2M04 - chains A and B; structure by solution NMR.

Chain A:
Protein: Bcl-2-like protein 1
Source organism: Homo sapiens
Notes: engineered mutation(s): delta(45-84)
UniProtKB: Q07817 (B2CL1_HUMAN); residue numbers follow UniProt; this construct covers 1-44, 85-209
Chain sequence (180 residues; numbered -2 to 217; 40 numbers in that range are skipped by the numbering (no residue carries them; nothing is unmodelled there); the number before each row is that of its first residue; numbers below 1 keep their minus sign (Met-2 is residue -2)):
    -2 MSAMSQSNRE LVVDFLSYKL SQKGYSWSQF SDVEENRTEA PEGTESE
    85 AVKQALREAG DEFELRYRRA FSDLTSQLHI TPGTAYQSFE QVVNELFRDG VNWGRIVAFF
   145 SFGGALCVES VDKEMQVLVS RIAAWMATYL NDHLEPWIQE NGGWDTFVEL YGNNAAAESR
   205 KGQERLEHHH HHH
Unresolved in the structure: 212-217
Construct notes: expression tag (-2 to 0, 210-217)
Curated features (UniProtKB/Swiss-Prot):
  - motif: Ser4 to Trp24 (BH4), Val86 to Arg100 (BH3), Glu129 to Gly148 (BH1), Pro180 to Tyr195 (BH2)
  - mutagenesis: Phe131 to Asp133 (No heterodimerization with BAX), Val135 to Trp137 (Loss of anti-apoptotic activity), Gly138 to Ile140 (Loss of anti-apoptotic activity), Gly138 (G138A: No heterodimerization with BAX), Ser145 to Gly147 (Decreases interaction with DNM1L, no effect on endocytosis enhancement), Gly148 (G148E: No heterodimerization with BAX), Asp156 (D156A: No effect on caspase-1 cleavage), Asp176 (D176A: No effect on caspase-1 cleavage), Trp188 to Phe191 (Abolishes interaction with DNM1L and endocytosis enhancement), Trp188 to Asp189 (Reduces anti-apoptotic activity by about half), Asp189 (D189A: No effect on caspase-1 cleavage)
From the paper describing this entry:
  - conformationally variable residues (loop rearrangement): Pro116
  - mutagenesis - H113A (10-fold): decreased binding to p53

Chain B:
Protein: Bcl-2-binding component 3
UniProtKB: Q9BXH1 (BBC3_HUMAN); residues 68-92 here correspond to UniProt positions 130-154 (UniProt number = residue number + 62)
Chain sequence (25 residues; row label = number of the first residue in the row):
    68 EEQWAREIGA QLRRMADDLN AQYER
Curated features (UniProtKB/Swiss-Prot):
  - motif: Ile75 to Gln89 (BH3)
From the paper describing this entry:
  - mutagenesis - W71A: unchanged binding to BCL-xLDeltaC
  - mutagenesis - W71A: decreased signaling in response to UV

Chain A / chain B interface:
Residue-residue contacts - 62 pairs, chain A then chain B:
  Glu96(A) with Asp85(B)
  Phe97(A) with Met82(B); Asp85(B)
  Glu98(A) with Gln78(B); Met82(B)
  Leu99(A) with Arg92(B)
  Arg102(A) with Arg92(B)
  Arg103(A) with Arg81(B); Arg92(B)
  Ala104(A) with Gln78(B); Arg81(B)
  Phe105(A) with Gln78(B)
  Asp107(A) with Trp71(B); Glu74(B); Gln78(B)
  Leu108(A) with Gln78(B)
  Ser110(A) with Trp71(B)
  Gln111(A) with Trp71(B)
  Leu112(A) with Trp71(B)
  His113(A) with Glu69(B); Trp71(B)
  Thr118(A) with Glu68(B); Glu69(B)
  Gln121(A) with Glu68(B); Glu69(B)
  Ser122(A) with Glu69(B); Ala72(B); Ile75(B)
  Gln125(A) with Ala72(B); Arg73(B); Gly76(B)
  Val126(A) with Ile75(B); Gly76(B)
  Glu129(A) with Gly76(B); Ala77(B); Arg80(B)
  Leu130(A) with Leu79(B); Arg80(B)
  Arg132(A) with Arg80(B)
  Asp133(A) with Asp84(B); Asn87(B)
  Gly134(A) with Leu86(B)
  Asn136(A) with Leu86(B)
  Trp137(A) with Leu86(B); Tyr90(B)
  Gly138(A) with Ala83(B); Leu86(B)
  Arg139(A) with Arg80(B); Ala83(B); Asp84(B); Leu86(B)
  Ala142(A) with Leu79(B); Met82(B); Ala83(B)
  Ser145(A) with Met82(B)
  Phe146(A) with Gln78(B); Leu79(B); Met82(B)
  Leu150(A) with Ile75(B)
  Leu194(A) with Tyr90(B)
  Ala199(A) with Tyr90(B)
  Arg204(A) with Gln89(B)
Interface residues without a listed pair, chain A (39 interface residues in all): Ala119, Phe143, Thr190, Glu193
The authors on this interface:
  - pairs named by the authors: His113(A)-Trp71(B) (pi stacking)

In short:
Chain A and chain B form an interface of 39 and 22 residues respectively. The paper describes pi stacking
between His113(A) and Trp71(B). Curated annotation (UniProt) lists 19 mutagenesis sites on chain A. From the
paper: H113A of chain A reduces binding to p53; conformational variability at Pro116(A).
Chain A is Bcl-2-like protein 1 (Homo sapiens) and chain B is Bcl-2-binding component 3; the structure,
Solution structure of BCL-xL in complex with PUMA BH3 peptide, was determined by solution NMR, deposited
together with 4HNJ.
